PDB entry 5Z3W | X-ray diffraction, 2.29 A resolution | chain A

# Chain A
Name: Malate dehydrogenase
Source organism: Escherichia coli K12
Notes: EC 1.1.1.37
Reference sequence: P61889 (MDH_ECOLI); numbering as in UniProt (aligned over 1-311)
Sequence (311 residues; numbered 1 to 311; the number before each row is that of its first residue):
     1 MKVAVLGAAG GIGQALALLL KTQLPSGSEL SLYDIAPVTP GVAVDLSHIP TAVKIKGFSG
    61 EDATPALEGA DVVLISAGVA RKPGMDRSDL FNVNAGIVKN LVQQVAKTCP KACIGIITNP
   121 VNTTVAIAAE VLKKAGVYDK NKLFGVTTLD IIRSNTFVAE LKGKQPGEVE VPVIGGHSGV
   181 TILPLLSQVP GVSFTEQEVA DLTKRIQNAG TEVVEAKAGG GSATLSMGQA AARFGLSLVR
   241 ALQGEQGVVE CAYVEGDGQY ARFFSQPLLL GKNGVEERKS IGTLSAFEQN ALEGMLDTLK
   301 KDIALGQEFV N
Unresolved in the structure: 79-89
Sequence notes: engineered mutation Gln307 (Glu in P61889)
UniProt features mapped onto this chain:
  - active site: His177 (Proton acceptor)
  - binding site (NAD(+)): Gly7 to Gly13, Asp34, Asn94, Ile117 to Asn119, Met227
  - binding site (substrate): Arg81, Arg87, Asn119, Arg153
  - natural variant: Asp71 (D71N: In strain: EC47, EC49 and 2 more), Ala106 (A106S: In strain: ECOR 27 and RT082), Ala209 (A209P: In strain: MB001D), Ala218 (A218R: In strain: A8190, E2666-74 and 18 more), Ala232 (A232T: In strain: ECO R37), Val249 (V249I: In strain: RT083), Gln289 (Q289K: In strain: EC35, EC38 and 5 more), Asn290 (N290S: In strain: E2666-74, ECOR 27 and 4 more), Ala291 (A291S: In strain: EC35), Gly294 (G294A: In strain: ECOR 45), Asp297 (D297N: In strain: E830587)
  - mutagenesis: Arg153 (R153C: Loss of interaction with substrate)
Metal / ion sites: silver ion near Cys113 (its only coordinating residue here)
From the paper describing this entry:
  - silver ion coordination: Cys113
  - mutagenesis - C109S, C109S/C113S/H177S/C251S, C113S (Kd of 9.71 +/- 2.75 uM), C251S: decreased binding to silver ion
  - mutagenesis - C109S/C113S/M227S/C251S: abolished binding to silver ion
  - mutagenesis - C109S, C113S, C251S: unchanged catalytic activity
  - mutagenesis - M227S: decreased catalytic activity
  - mutagenesis - H177S: abolished catalytic activity
  - catalytic residues: His177 (citing earlier work)

# Summary
Curated annotation (UniProt) lists active-site residue His177, 13 NAD+-binding residues, 4 substrate-binding
residues and one mutagenesis site. The paper reports the catalytic residue His177; C109S,
C109S/C113S/H177S/C251S and C113S, among others, reduce binding to silver ion; 7 substitutions were tested in
all.
Chain A is Malate dehydrogenase (Escherichia coli K12); the structure, Malate dehydrogenase binds silver at
C113, was determined by X-ray diffraction together with 7CGC and 7CGD from the same study.
